Entry 4OE1 (X-ray diffraction, 2.80 A resolution); this record covers chains A and B of the 4 polymer chains in the assembly.

== Chain A (and B) ==
Protein: Chloroplast pentatricopeptide repeat protein 10
Source organism: Zea mays
Notes: chain B of this document is another copy of the same molecule, construct and numbering; everything in this record applies to it too
Reference sequence: B8Y6I0 (B8Y6I0_MAIZE); residues 69-786 here = UniProt positions 69-786
Amino-acid sequence (718 residues; numbered 69 to 786; the number before each row is that of its first residue):
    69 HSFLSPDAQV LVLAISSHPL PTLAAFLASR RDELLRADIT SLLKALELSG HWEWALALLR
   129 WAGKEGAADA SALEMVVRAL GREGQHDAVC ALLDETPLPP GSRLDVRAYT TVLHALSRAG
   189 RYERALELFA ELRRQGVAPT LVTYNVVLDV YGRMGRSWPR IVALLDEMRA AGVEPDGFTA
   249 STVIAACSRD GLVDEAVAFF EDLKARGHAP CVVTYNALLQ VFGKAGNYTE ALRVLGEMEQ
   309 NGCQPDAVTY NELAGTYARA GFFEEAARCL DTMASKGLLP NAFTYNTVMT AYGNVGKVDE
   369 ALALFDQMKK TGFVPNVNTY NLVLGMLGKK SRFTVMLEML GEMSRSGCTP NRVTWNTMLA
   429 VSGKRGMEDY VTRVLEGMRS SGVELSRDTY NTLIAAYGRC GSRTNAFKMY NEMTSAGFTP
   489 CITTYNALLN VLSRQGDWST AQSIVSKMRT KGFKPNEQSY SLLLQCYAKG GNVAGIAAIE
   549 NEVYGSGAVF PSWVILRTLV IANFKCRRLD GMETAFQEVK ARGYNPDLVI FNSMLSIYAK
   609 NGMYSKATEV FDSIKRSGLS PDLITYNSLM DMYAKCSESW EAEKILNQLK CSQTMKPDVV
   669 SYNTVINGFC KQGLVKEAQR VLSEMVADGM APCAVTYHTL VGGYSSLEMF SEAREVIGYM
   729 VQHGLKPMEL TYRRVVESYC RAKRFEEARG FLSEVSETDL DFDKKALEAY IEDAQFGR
Disordered / not traced: 69-73, 325-331, 344-347, 751-752, 764-772, 783-786 (chain B: 69-71, 294-297, 311-312, 342-349, 553-556, 761-772, 785-786)
Differences from the reference sequence: engineered mutation S256 (Cys in B8Y6I0), S430 (Cys in B8Y6I0), S449 (Cys in B8Y6I0)
Reported in the primary citation:
  - mutagenesis - C256S, C279S, C430S, C449S: unchanged binding to psaJ RNA
  - contacts within the chain: G396-S430 (hydrogen bond) (citing earlier work)
  - specificity-determining residues: F246, S249

== Chain A / chain B interface ==
Pairs across the interface (94):
  L88(A) - D505(B)
  L88(A) - S507(B)
  P89(A) - S507(B)
  W120(A) - Q503(B)
  E121(A) - Q503(B)
  E121(A) - G504(B)
  Q153(A) - Q503(B)  hydrogen bond
  D155(A) - E436(B)
  D155(A) - G469(B)
  D155(A) - S470(B)  hydrogen bond
  D155(A) - R471(B)  hydrogen bond (side chain-backbone)
  D155(A) - T472(B)  hydrogen bond
  S185(A) - R433(B)
  R186(A) - R433(B)
  R186(A) - G434(B)  hydrogen bond (backbone-backbone)
  A187(A) - G434(B)
  A187(A) - E436(B)
  A187(A) - D437(B)  hydrogen bond (backbone-backbone)
  G188(A) - G434(B)
  G188(A) - D437(B)
  D217(A) - R433(B)  salt bridge
  R221(A) - R433(B)
  A350(A) - Q661(B)
  F351(A) - Q661(B)  hydrogen bond (backbone-backbone)
  F351(A) - T662(B)
  F351(A) - M663(B)
  F351(A) - K664(B)
  N354(A) - Q661(B)  hydrogen bond (side chain-backbone)
  N354(A) - T662(B)
  K365(A) - A326(B)
  M376(A) - Q661(B)
  V382(A) - Q661(B)
  P383(A) - Q661(B)
  N384(A) - C659(B)
  N384(A) - S660(B)  hydrogen bond (side chain-backbone)
  N384(A) - Q661(B)  hydrogen bond
  N386(A) - S660(B)  hydrogen bond (side chain-backbone)
  N386(A) - T662(B)
  T387(A) - Q661(B)  hydrogen bond
  L390(A) - T662(B)
  R420(A) - K623(B)
  N424(A) - S625(B)
  N424(A) - G626(B)
  R433(A) - S185(B)  hydrogen bond
  R433(A) - R186(B)
  R433(A) - D217(B)  salt bridge
  R433(A) - R221(B)
  G434(A) - R186(B)
  G434(A) - A187(B)
  G434(A) - G188(B)
  E436(A) - A187(B)
  D437(A) - A187(B)  hydrogen bond (backbone-backbone)
  D437(A) - G188(B)
  D456(A) - R624(B)
  G469(A) - D155(B)
  S470(A) - D155(B)
  R471(A) - D155(B)
  T472(A) - D155(B)  hydrogen bond
  I490(A) - R590(B)
  I490(A) - G591(B)
  Q503(A) - W120(B)
  Q503(A) - Q153(B)
  D505(A) - E121(B)
  S507(A) - P87(B)
  S507(A) - L88(B)  hydrogen bond (side chain-backbone)
  S507(A) - P89(B)
  N524(A) - R590(B)  hydrogen bond (side chain-backbone)
  N524(A) - G591(B)
  N524(A) - Y592(B)
  Q526(A) - Y592(B)
  F558(A) - F558(B)  hydrophobic
  R590(A) - N524(B)
  G591(A) - I490(B)
  G591(A) - N524(B)
  N593(A) - T491(B)
  K623(A) - R420(B)
  R624(A) - D456(B)
  G626(A) - N424(B)
  S660(A) - F351(B)
  S660(A) - N384(B)  hydrogen bond (backbone-side chain)
  S660(A) - N386(B)
  Q661(A) - A350(B)
  Q661(A) - F351(B)
  Q661(A) - N354(B)  hydrogen bond (backbone-side chain)
  Q661(A) - F381(B)
  Q661(A) - V382(B)  hydrogen bond (side chain-backbone)
  Q661(A) - P383(B)
  Q661(A) - N384(B)  hydrogen bond (side chain-backbone)
  Q661(A) - T387(B)  hydrogen bond
  T662(A) - F351(B)
  T662(A) - N354(B)
  T662(A) - N386(B)
  M663(A) - F351(B)
  K664(A) - F351(B)
Interface residues without a listed pair, chain A (68 interface residues in all): W122, A159, H182, R189, Y190, V421, R502, S511, K537, A589, Y592, S625, S628, L657, K658, C659
Interface residues without a listed pair, chain B (67 interface residues in all): E151, A159, R189, Y190, L390, V421, M435, T508, S511, A589, L627, S628

== Summary ==
Chain A and chain B form an interface of 68 and 67 residues respectively; the contacts include 22 hydrogen
bonds and 2 salt bridges. Among the polar pairs are D217(A)-R433(B), Q153(A)-Q503(B) and D155(A)-S470(B). The
paper reports that C256S, C279S and C430S of chain A, among others, leave binding to psaJ RNA unchanged;
specificity determinants F246(A) and S249(A).
Chain A and chain B are both Chloroplast pentatricopeptide repeat protein 10 (Zea mays); the structure,
Crystal structure of the pentatricopeptide repeat protein PPR10 (C256S/C430S/C449S) in complex with an 18-nt
PSAJ rna ..., was determined by X-ray diffraction.
